Entry 8JQM (electron microscopy, 2.80 A resolution); this record covers chains A and B of the 8 polymer chains in the assembly.

Chain A (and B):
Molecule: Non-structural protein 1
From: Zika virus
Notes: chain B of this document is another copy of the same molecule, construct and numbering; everything in this record applies to it too
UniProtKB: A0A7U3RUT3 (A0A7U3RUT3_ZIKV); residues 3-354 here correspond to UniProt positions 797-1148 (UniProt number = residue number + 794)
Amino-acid sequence (358 residues; numbered -3 to 354; the number before each row is that of its first residue; numbers below 1 keep their minus sign (His-3 is residue -3)):
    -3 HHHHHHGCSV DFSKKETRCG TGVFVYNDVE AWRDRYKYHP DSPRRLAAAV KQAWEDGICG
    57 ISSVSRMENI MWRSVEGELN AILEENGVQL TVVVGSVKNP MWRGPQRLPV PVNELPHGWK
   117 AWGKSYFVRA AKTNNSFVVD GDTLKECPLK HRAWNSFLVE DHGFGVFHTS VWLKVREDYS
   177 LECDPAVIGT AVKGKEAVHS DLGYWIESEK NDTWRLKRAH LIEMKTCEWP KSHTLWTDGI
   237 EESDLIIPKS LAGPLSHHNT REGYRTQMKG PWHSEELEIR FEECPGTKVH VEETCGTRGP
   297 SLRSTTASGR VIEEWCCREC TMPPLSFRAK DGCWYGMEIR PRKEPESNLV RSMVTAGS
Not modelled in the structure: -3 to 0, 353-354
Differences from the reference sequence: expression tag (-3 to 2)
Disulfides: Cys4-Cys15, Cys55-Cys143, Cys179-Cys223, Cys280-Cys329, Cys291-Cys312, Cys313-Cys316

Interface between chain A and chain B:
Contacting residue pairs (6; chain A residue first):
  His2(A) - Phe8(B)
  His2(A) - Lys11(B)
  Phe8(A) - His2(B)
  Glu26(A) - Arg31(B)  salt bridge
  Arg29(A) - Arg29(B)  hydrogen bond (side chain-backbone)
  Arg29(A) - Arg31(B)
Also at the interface, not in a pair above, chain A (8 interface residues in all): Gly3, Cys4, Val6, Thr13
Also at the interface, not in a pair above, chain B (9 interface residues in all): Gly3, Cys4, Val6, Cys15

In short:
8 residues of chain A face 9 of chain B across their interface, with 1 hydrogen bond and 1 salt bridge. Among
the polar pairs are Glu26(A)-Arg31(B) and Arg29(A)-Arg29(B).
Both chains are Non-structural protein 1 (Zika virus). Entry 8JQM (CryoEM structure of sNS1 complexed with Fab
4F10) was determined by electron microscopy together with 8JKF from the same study.
